7U9N - chains A and C; structure by X-ray diffraction, 2.20 A resolution.

Chain A (and C):
Name: Alcohol dehydrogenase E chain
From: Equus caballus
Notes: EC 1.1.1.1; chain C of this document is another copy of the same molecule, construct and numbering; everything in this record applies to it too
UniProt: P00327 (ADH1E_HORSE); residues 1-374 here correspond to UniProt positions 2-375 (UniProt number = residue number + 1)
Sequence (377 residues; row label = number of the first residue in the row; numbers below 1 keep their minus sign (Gly-2 is residue -2)):
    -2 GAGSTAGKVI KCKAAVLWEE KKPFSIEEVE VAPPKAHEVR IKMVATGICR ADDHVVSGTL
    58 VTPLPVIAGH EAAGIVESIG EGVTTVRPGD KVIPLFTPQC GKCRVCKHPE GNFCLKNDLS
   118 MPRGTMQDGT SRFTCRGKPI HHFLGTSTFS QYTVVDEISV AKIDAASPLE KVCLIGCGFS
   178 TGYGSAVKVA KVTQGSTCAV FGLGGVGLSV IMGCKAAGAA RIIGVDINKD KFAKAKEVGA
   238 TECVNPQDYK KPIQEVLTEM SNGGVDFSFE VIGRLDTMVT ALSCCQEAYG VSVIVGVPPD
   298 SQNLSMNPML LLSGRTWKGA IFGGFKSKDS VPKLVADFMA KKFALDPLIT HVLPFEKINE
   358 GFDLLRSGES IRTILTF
Not modelled in the structure: -2 to 0
Differences from the reference sequence: expression tag (-2 to 0); engineered mutation Ala48 (Ser49 in P00327)
Ion coordination: Zn2+ site 1: Cys46, His67, Cys174 (together with cyclohexylformamide); Zn2+ site 2: Cys97, Cys100, Cys103, Cys111
Small-molecule neighbours:
  - cyclohexylformamide (CXF): Cys46, Ala48, Leu57, His67, Phe93, Leu116, Leu141, Cys174, Val294, Ile318
  - NADH (NAI; 1,4-dihydronicotinamide adenine dinucleotide): Cys46, Arg47, Ala48, His51, Phe93, Cys174, Thr178, Gly199, Leu200, Gly201, Gly202, Val203, Gly204, Val222, Asp223, Ile224, Asn225, Lys228, Val268, Ile269, Gly270, Arg271, Thr274, Val292, Gly293, Val294, Ala317, Ile318, Phe319, Leu362, Arg369
What the authors report for this chain:
  - Zn2+ coordination: Cys46, His67, Cys174
  - mutagenesis - S48A (80-fold): decreased catalytic activity on acetone hydrogenation
  - mutagenesis - S48A: decreased binding to cyclohexylformamide
  - mutagenesis - S48A: decreased catalytic activity on benzaldehyde

Interface between chain A and chain C:
Pairs across the interface - 75 pairs, chain A then chain C:
  Arg101(A) with Asn259(C); Tyr286(C)
  Val102(A) with Gln283(C); Ala285(C), hydrophobic
  His105(A) with Tyr286(C)
  Phe110(A) with Glu284(C); Ala285(C), hydrophobic; Ser310(C)
  Ser117(A) with Glu284(C)
  Ser258(A) with Arg101(C)
  Asn259(A) with Arg101(C), hydrogen bond (backbone-side chain)
  Gly260(A) with Arg101(C)
  Gly261(A) with Arg101(C), hydrogen bond (backbone-side chain)
  Leu272(A) with Pro305(C), hydrophobic
  Met275(A) with Pro305(C), hydrophobic
  Gln283(A) with Arg101(C); Val102(C)
  Glu284(A) with Phe110(C)
  Ala285(A) with Val102(C), hydrophobic; Phe110(C), hydrophobic
  Tyr286(A) with Arg101(C), hydrogen bond; Val102(C), hydrophobic; His105(C)
  Ile291(A) with Leu309(C)
  Val292(A) with Leu309(C)
  Gly293(A) with Leu309(C)
  Pro295(A) with Pro305(C), hydrophobic
  Gln299(A) with Asn304(C); Pro305(C)
  Asn300(A) with Ser302(C), hydrogen bond; Met303(C); Asn304(C), hydrogen bond (side chain-backbone)
  Leu301(A) with Leu301(C); Ser302(C); Met303(C), hydrogen bond (backbone-backbone); Pro305(C), hydrophobic
  Ser302(A) with Asn300(C), hydrogen bond; Leu301(C)
  Met303(A) with Asn300(C); Leu301(C), hydrogen bond (backbone-backbone)
  Asn304(A) with Gln299(C); Asn300(C), hydrogen bond (backbone-side chain)
  Pro305(A) with Leu272(C), hydrophobic; Met275(C), hydrophobic; Pro295(C), hydrophobic; Gln299(C)
  Met306(A) with Pro295(C)
  Leu308(A) with Ile291(C), hydrophobic; Trp314(C), hydrophobic; Gly316(C), hydrogen bond (backbone-backbone)
  Leu309(A) with Ile291(C); Val292(C); Gly293(C); Gly316(C); Ala317(C), hydrogen bond (backbone-backbone); Ile318(C), hydrogen bond (backbone-backbone)
  Ser310(A) with Phe110(C)
  Gly311(A) with Gly316(C)
  Arg312(A) with Lys315(C); Gly316(C)
  Thr313(A) with Thr313(C); Trp314(C); Lys315(C)
  Trp314(A) with Leu308(C), hydrophobic; Thr313(C); Trp314(C), hydrogen bond (backbone-backbone)
  Lys315(A) with Arg312(C); Thr313(C)
  Gly316(A) with Leu308(C), hydrogen bond (backbone-backbone); Leu309(C); Gly311(C); Arg312(C), hydrogen bond (backbone-backbone)
  Ala317(A) with Leu308(C); Leu309(C), hydrogen bond (backbone-backbone)
  Ile318(A) with Leu309(C), hydrogen bond (backbone-backbone)
Also at the interface, not in a pair above, chain A (42 interface residues in all): Gly108, Leu112, Val294, Ser298
Also at the interface, not in a pair above, chain C (40 interface residues in all): Glu107, Gly108, Leu112, Ser117, Ser258, Val294, Met306

Summary:
42 residues of chain A and 40 residues of chain C are in contact, with 17 hydrogen bonds. Polar pairs include
Asn259(A)-Arg101(C), Gly261(A)-Arg101(C) and Tyr286(A)-Arg101(C). Bound to chain A: NADH and
cyclohexylformamide. The paper reports that S48A of chain A reduces catalytic activity on acetone
hydrogenation; Zn2+ coordination by Cys46(A), His67(A) and Cys174(A).
Both chains are Alcohol dehydrogenase E chain (Equus caballus). Entry 7U9N (S48A Horse Liver Alcohol
Dehydrogenase in Complex with NADH and N-Cyclohexylformamide) was determined by X-ray diffraction (same
publication as 7UQ9, 7UTW, 8EIW, 8EIX and 8EIY).
